Entry 3M4N (X-ray diffraction, 1.90 A resolution); this record covers chain A.

== Chain A ==
Molecule: N-acetylornithine carbamoyltransferase
From: Xanthomonas campestris pv. campestris
Notes: EC 2.1.3.9
Reference sequence: Q8P8J2 (AOTC_XANCP); numbering as in UniProt (aligned over 1-339)
Chain sequence (359 residues; row label = number of the first residue in the row; numbers below 1 keep their minus sign (Met-19 is residue -19)):
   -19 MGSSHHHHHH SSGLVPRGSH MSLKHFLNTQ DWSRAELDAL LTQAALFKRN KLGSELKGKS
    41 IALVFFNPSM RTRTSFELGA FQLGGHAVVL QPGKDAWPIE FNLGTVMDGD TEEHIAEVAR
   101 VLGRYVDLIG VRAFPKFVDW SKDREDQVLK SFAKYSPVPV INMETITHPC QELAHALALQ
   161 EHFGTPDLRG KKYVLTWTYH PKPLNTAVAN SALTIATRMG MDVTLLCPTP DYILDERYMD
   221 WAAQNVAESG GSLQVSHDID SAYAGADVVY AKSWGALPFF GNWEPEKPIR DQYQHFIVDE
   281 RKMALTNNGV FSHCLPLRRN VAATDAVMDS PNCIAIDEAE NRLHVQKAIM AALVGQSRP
Not modelled in the structure: -19 to 2, 335-339
Construct notes: expression tag (-19 to 0); engineered mutation Ala302 (Lys in Q8P8J2)
Residues lining bound ligands: PALAO (PA9; N~2~-acetyl-N~5~-(phosphonoacetyl)-L-ornithine): Pro48, Ser49, Met50, Arg51, Thr52, Trp77, Glu92, Arg112, Phe114, Glu144, His148, Gln151, Leu184, Asn185, Val188, Lys252, Cys294, Leu295, Pro296, Arg322
UniProt features mapped onto this chain:
  - binding site (carbamoyl phosphate): Ser49 to Thr52, Trp77, Arg112, His148 to Gln151, Cys294, Leu295, Arg322
  - binding site (N(2)-acetyl-L-ornithine): Glu144, Lys252, Leu295
  - site: Glu92 (Key residue in conferring substrate specificity for N-acetyl-L-ornithine versus N-succinyl-L-ornithine)
  - mutagenesis: Glu92 (E92A/P/S/V: Generates an enzyme capable of carbamoylation of N-succinyl-L-ornithine while losing its ability to use N-acetyl-L-ornithine as substrate, thus converting it from a N-acetylornithine ...)

== Summary ==
Chain A binds PALAO. UniProt lists 13 carbamoyl phosphate-binding residues, 3 N(2)-acetyl-L-ornithine-binding
residues and one mutagenesis site.
Chain A is N-acetylornithine carbamoyltransferase (Xanthomonas campestris pv. campestris); the structure,
Crystal structure of N-acetyl-L-ornithine transcarbamylase K302A mutant complexed with PALAO, was determined
by X-ray diffraction, deposited together with 3M4J, 3M5C and 3M5D.
